Entry 6OM3 (X-ray diffraction, 3.30 A resolution); this record covers chains B and I of the 12 polymer chains in the assembly.

# Chain B
Protein: Histone H4
Organism: Xenopus laevis
Reference sequence: P62799 (H4_XENLA); residues 0-102 here correspond to UniProt positions 1-103 (UniProt number = residue number + 1)
Chain sequence (103 residues; row label = number of the first residue in the row; numbering starts at 0):
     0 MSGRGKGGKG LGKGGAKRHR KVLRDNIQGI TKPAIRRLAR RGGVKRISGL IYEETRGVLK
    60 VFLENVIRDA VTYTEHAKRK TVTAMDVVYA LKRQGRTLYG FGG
Not modelled in the structure: 0-17, 102
Swiss-Prot annotation at these positions:
  - DNA-binding region: Lys16 to Lys20
  - modified residue: Ser1 (N-acetylserine), Arg3 (Asymmetric dimethylarginine), Lys5 (N6-(2-hydroxyisobutyryl)lysine), Lys8 (N6-(2-hydroxyisobutyryl)lysine), Lys12 (N6-(2-hydroxyisobutyryl)lysine), Lys16 (N6-(2-hydroxyisobutyryl)lysine), Lys20 (N6,N6,N6-trimethyllysine), Lys31 (N6-(2-hydroxyisobutyryl)lysine), Lys44 (N6-(2-hydroxyisobutyryl)lysine), Ser47 (Phosphoserine), Tyr51 (Phosphotyrosine), Lys59 (N6-(2-hydroxyisobutyryl)lysine), Lys77 (N6-(2-hydroxyisobutyryl)lysine), Lys79 (N6-(2-hydroxyisobutyryl)lysine), Tyr88 (Phosphotyrosine), Lys91 (N6-(2-hydroxyisobutyryl)lysine)
  - cross-link (Glycyl lysine isopeptide (Lys-Gly)): Lys31 (interchain with G-Cter in UFM1), Lys91 (interchain with G-Cter in ubiquitin)

# Chain I
Molecule: 146-nt DNA strand
Sequence (146 nucleotides; each row starts with the number of its first residue):
     2 TCGAGAATCC CGGTGCCGAG GCCGCTCAAT TGGTCGTAGA CAGCTCTAGC ACCGCTTAAA
    62 CGCACGTACG GATTCTCCCC CGCGTTTTAA CCGCCAAGGG GATTACTCCC TAGTCTCCAG
   122 GCACGTGTCA GATATATACA TCCGAT

# Interface between chain B and chain I
Residue-residue contacts (11):
  Arg35(B) - DC82(I)  salt bridge to the phosphate
  Arg45(B) - DC81(I)  hydrogen bond to the sugar
  Arg45(B) - DC82(I)  phosphate contact
  Ile46(B) - DC81(I)  sugar contact
  Ile46(B) - DC82(I)  hydrogen bond to the phosphate
  Ser47(B) - DC81(I)  hydrogen bond to the phosphate
  Gly48(B) - DC81(I)  hydrogen bond to the phosphate
  Arg78(B) - DG102(I)  phosphate contact
  Lys79(B) - DG101(I)  salt bridge to the phosphate
  Lys79(B) - DG102(I)  hydrogen bond to the phosphate
  Thr80(B) - DG102(I)  hydrogen bond to the phosphate
Other interface residues (no listed pair), chain B (11 interface residues in all): Arg39, Lys44, Lys77
Other interface residues (no listed pair), chain I (6 interface residues in all): DC80, DA103

# In short
11 residues of chain B and 6 residues of chain I are in contact; the contacts include 6 hydrogen bonds and 2
salt bridges. Polar pairs include Arg45(B)-DC81(I), Ile46(B)-DC82(I) and Ser47(B)-DC81(I). UniProt lists a
DNA-binding region on chain B.
Here chain B is Histone H4 (Xenopus laevis) and chain I is a 146-nt DNA strand. Entry 6OM3 (Crystal structure
of the Orc1 BAH domain in complex with a nucleosome core particle) was determined by X-ray diffraction.
